1K8Y - chains A and B; structure by X-ray diffraction, 1.50 A resolution.

# Chain A
Protein: Tryptophan synthase alpha chain
Organism: Salmonella typhimurium
Notes: EC 4.2.1.20
UniProt: P00929 (TRPA_SALTY); numbering as in UniProt (aligned over 1-268)
Chain sequence (268 residues; numbered 1 to 268; the number before each row is that of its first residue):
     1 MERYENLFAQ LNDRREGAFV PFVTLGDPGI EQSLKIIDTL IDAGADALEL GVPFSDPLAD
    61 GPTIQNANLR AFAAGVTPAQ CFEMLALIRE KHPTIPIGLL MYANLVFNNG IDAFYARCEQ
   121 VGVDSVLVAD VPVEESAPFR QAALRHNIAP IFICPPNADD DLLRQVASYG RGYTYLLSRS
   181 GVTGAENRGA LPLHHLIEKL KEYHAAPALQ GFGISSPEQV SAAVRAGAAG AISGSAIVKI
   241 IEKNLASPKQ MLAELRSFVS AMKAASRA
Not modelled in the structure: 179-191
Swiss-Prot annotation at these positions:
  - active site (Proton acceptor): Glu-49, Asp-60
Residues lining bound ligands: 1,3-dihydroxyacetonephosphate (13P): Phe-22, Glu-49, Ile-64, Leu-100, Tyr-175, Phe-212, Gly-213, Ile-214, Ile-232, Ser-233, Gly-234, Ser-235

# Chain B
Protein: Tryptophan synthase beta chain
Organism: Salmonella typhimurium
Notes: EC 4.2.1.20
UniProt: P0A2K1 (TRPB_SALTY); residues 2-397 here correspond to UniProt positions 1-396 (UniProt number = residue number - 1)
Chain sequence (396 residues; numbered 2 to 397; the number before each row is that of its first residue):
     2 TTLLNPYFGE FGGMYVPQIL MPALNQLEEA FVSAQKDPEF QAQFADLLKN YAGRPTALTK
    62 CQNITAGTRT TLYLKREDLL HGGAHKTNQV LGQALLAKRM GKSEIIAETG AGQHGVASAL
   122 ASALLGLKCR IYMGAKDVER QSPNVFRMRL MGAEVIPVHS GSATLKDACN EALRDWPGSY
   182 ETAHYMLGTA AGPHPYPTIV REFQRMIGEE TKAQILDKEG RLPDAVIACV GGGSNAIGMF
   242 ADFINDTSVG LIGVEPGGHG IETGEHGAPL KHGRVGIYFG MKAPMMQTAD GQIEESYSIS
   302 AGLDFPSVGP QHAYLNSIGR ADYVSITDDE ALEAFKTLCR HEGIIPALES SHALAHALKM
   362 MREQPEKEQL LVVNLSGRGD KDIFTVHDIL KARGEI
Not modelled in the structure: 392-397
Construct notes: cloning artifact (34); engineered mutation Pro-178 (Ser177 in P0A2K1)
Covalently attached groups: pyridoxal phosphate (PLP) linked to Lys-87
Metal / ion sites: Na+: Gly-232, Phe-306, Ser-308
Residues lining bound ligands: pyridoxal phosphate (PLP): Ala-85, His-86, Gln-114, Thr-190, Cys-230, Val-231, Gly-232, Gly-233, Gly-234, Ser-235, Asn-236, Gly-303, Leu-304, Ala-348, Glu-350, Ser-351, Ser-377, Gly-378

# How chain A and chain B interact
Residue-residue contacts - 58 pairs, chain A then chain B:
  Pro-53(A) / Gln-293(B)  hydrogen bond (backbone-side chain)
  Phe-54(A) / Gly-292(B)
  Phe-54(A) / Gln-293(B)
  Phe-54(A) / Ile-294(B)  hydrophobic
  Ser-55(A) / Lys-167(B)
  Ser-55(A) / Gln-293(B)  hydrogen bond (backbone-side chain)
  Ser-55(A) / Ile-294(B)  hydrogen bond (side chain-backbone)
  Asp-56(A) / Lys-167(B)  salt bridge
  Asp-56(A) / Asp-168(B)
  Asp-56(A) / Asn-171(B)  hydrogen bond
  Asp-56(A) / Tyr-279(B)
  Asp-56(A) / Ile-294(B)
  Pro-57(A) / Arg-175(B)  hydrogen bond (backbone-side chain)
  Leu-58(A) / Asn-171(B)
  Leu-58(A) / Arg-175(B)
  Leu-58(A) / Tyr-279(B)  hydrophobic
  Leu-58(A) / Phe-280(B)
  Ala-59(A) / Pro-18(B)  hydrophobic
  Asp-60(A) / Arg-175(B)  hydrogen bond (backbone-side chain)
  Gln-65(A) / Ser-161(B)
  Gln-65(A) / Arg-175(B)
  Phe-72(A) / Gln-293(B)
  Thr-77(A) / Asp-291(B)
  Pro-78(A) / Asp-291(B)
  Ala-103(A) / Ile-278(B)  hydrophobic
  Asn-104(A) / Gly-277(B)
  Asn-104(A) / Ile-278(B)  hydrogen bond (side chain-backbone)
  Asn-104(A) / Gln-288(B)  hydrogen bond
  Asn-104(A) / Gly-292(B)  hydrogen bond (side chain-backbone)
  Leu-105(A) / Asp-291(B)
  Leu-105(A) / Gly-292(B)
  Phe-107(A) / Val-276(B)
  Phe-107(A) / Ile-278(B)  hydrophobic
  Phe-107(A) / Lys-283(B)
  Asn-108(A) / Arg-275(B)
  Asn-108(A) / Gln-288(B)  hydrogen bond
  Asn-108(A) / Ala-290(B)
  Asn-108(A) / Asp-291(B)
  Asn-108(A) / Gly-292(B)
  Asn-109(A) / Arg-275(B)
  Asn-109(A) / Ala-290(B)  hydrogen bond (side chain-backbone)
  Ala-129(A) / Pro-18(B)
  Asp-130(A) / Tyr-16(B)
  Asp-130(A) / Val-17(B)  hydrogen bond (backbone-backbone)
  Asp-130(A) / Pro-18(B)
  Pro-132(A) / Met-15(B)
  Pro-132(A) / Val-17(B)
  Pro-132(A) / Gln-19(B)
  Pro-132(A) / Met-22(B)  hydrophobic
  Val-133(A) / Gln-19(B)  hydrogen bond (backbone-side chain)
  Glu-134(A) / Gln-19(B)  hydrogen bond
  Glu-134(A) / Met-22(B)
  Glu-135(A) / Tyr-8(B)  hydrogen bond
  Glu-135(A) / Gly-14(B)
  Glu-135(A) / Met-15(B)  hydrogen bond (side chain-backbone)
  Glu-135(A) / Tyr-16(B)
  Pro-155(A) / Gln-19(B)
  Leu-162(A) / Gln-19(B)
Also at the interface, not in a pair above, chain A (30 interface residues in all): Val-131, Phe-139, Ile-153, Leu-177
Also at the interface, not in a pair above, chain B (31 interface residues in all): Thr-2, Glu-11, Ile-20, Glu-172, Leu-174

# In short
30 residues of chain A face 31 of chain B across their interface, with 16 hydrogen bonds and 1 salt bridge.
Among the polar pairs are Asp-56(A)/Lys-167(B), Pro-53(A)/Gln-293(B) and Ser-55(A)/Gln-293(B). Chain A binds
1,3-dihydroxyacetonephosphate. Pyridoxal phosphate is covalently linked to Lys-87(B).
Chain A is Tryptophan synthase alpha chain and chain B is Tryptophan synthase beta chain, both from Salmonella
typhimurium; the structure, Crystal structure of the tryptophan synthase beta-ser178pro mutant complexed with
d,l-alpha-glycerol-3-phosphate, was determined by X-ray diffraction together with 1K7X and 1K8Z from the same
study.
